Entry 4U5C (X-ray diffraction, 3.69 A resolution); this record covers chains C and D of the 6 polymer chains in the assembly.

== Chain C ==
Protein: Glutamate receptor 2
Source organism: Rattus norvegicus
UniProtKB: P19491 (GRIA2_RAT); aligned to UniProt positions 25-838 over residues 6-824 (the alignment contains insertions or deletions, so no single offset holds)
Amino-acid sequence (814 residues; row label = number of the first residue in the row; note: 5 numbers in that range are skipped by the numbering (no residue carries them; nothing is unmodelled there)):
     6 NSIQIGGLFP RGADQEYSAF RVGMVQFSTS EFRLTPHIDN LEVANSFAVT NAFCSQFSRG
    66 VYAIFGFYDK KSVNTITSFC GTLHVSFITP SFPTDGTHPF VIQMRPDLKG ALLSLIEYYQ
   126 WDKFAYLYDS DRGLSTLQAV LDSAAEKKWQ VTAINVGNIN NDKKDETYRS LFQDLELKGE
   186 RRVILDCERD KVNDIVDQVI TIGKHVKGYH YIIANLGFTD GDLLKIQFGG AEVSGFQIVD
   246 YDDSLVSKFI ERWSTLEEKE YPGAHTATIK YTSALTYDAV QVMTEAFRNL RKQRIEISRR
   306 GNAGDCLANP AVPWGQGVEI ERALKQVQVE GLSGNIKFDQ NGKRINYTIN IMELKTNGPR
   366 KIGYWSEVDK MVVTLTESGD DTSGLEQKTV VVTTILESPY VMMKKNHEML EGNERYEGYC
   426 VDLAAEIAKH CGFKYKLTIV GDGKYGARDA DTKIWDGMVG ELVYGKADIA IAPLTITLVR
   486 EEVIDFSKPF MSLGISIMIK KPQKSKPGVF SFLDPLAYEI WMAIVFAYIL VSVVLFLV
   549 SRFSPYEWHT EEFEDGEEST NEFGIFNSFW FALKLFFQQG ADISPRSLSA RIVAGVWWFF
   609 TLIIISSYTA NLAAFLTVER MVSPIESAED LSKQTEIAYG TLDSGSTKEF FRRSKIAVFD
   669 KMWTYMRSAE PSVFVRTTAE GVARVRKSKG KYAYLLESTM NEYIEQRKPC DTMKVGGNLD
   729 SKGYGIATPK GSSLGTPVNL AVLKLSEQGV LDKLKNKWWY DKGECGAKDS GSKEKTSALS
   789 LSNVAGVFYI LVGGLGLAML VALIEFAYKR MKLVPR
Disordered / not traced: 382-386, 549-591, 775-787, 817-824
Cystine bridges: Cys59-Cys311, Cys718-Cys773
Covalently attached groups: N-acetylglucosamine (NAG) linked to Asn351
Sequence notes: engineered mutation Gly184 (Lys203 in P19491), Glu237 (Asn256 in P19491), Asp385 (Asn406 in P19491), Gln392 (Asn413 in P19491), Asp461 (Asn482 in P19491), Ala528 (Cys549 in P19491), Leu535 (Gly556 in P19491), Glu565 (Ser586 in P19491), Phe577 (Leu598 in P19491), Ala580 (Ser601 in P19491), Lys582 (Gly603 in P19491), Leu583 (Ala604 in P19491), Phe585 (Met606 in P19491), Ala589 (Cys610 in P19491), Ala598 (Gly619 in P19491), Ala602 (Gly623 in P19491), Ala815 (Cys836 in P19491), Arg818 (Ser839 in P19491), Met819 (Arg840 in P19491), Lys820 (Ala841 in P19491), Leu821 (Glu842 in P19491), Val822 (Ala843 in P19491), Pro823 (Lys844 in P19491)
Small-molecule neighbours:
  - fluoro-willardiine (FWD; 2-amino-3-(5-fluoro-2,4-dioxo-3,4-dihydro-2H-pyrimidin-1-yl)-propionic acid): Glu402, Tyr450, Gly451, Pro478, Leu479, Thr480, Arg485, Leu650, Gly653, Ser654, Thr655, Thr686, Tyr702, Leu704, Glu705, Met708, Tyr732
  - FWF (N,N'-[biphenyl-4,4'-diyldi(2R)propane-2,1-diyl]dipropane-2-sulfonamide): Ile481, Lys493, Pro494, Phe495, Met496, Ser497, Ser729, Lys730, Gly731, Val750, Leu751, Ser754
Curated features (UniProtKB/Swiss-Prot):
  - binding site (L-glutamate): Thr482
  - glycosylation: Asn351 (N-linked (GlcNAc...) asparagine)
What the authors report for this chain:
  - mutagenesis - I633A, I633E: decreased signaling
  - mutagenesis - I633A, I633E: unchanged expression

== Chain D ==
Protein: Glutamate receptor 2
Source organism: Rattus norvegicus
UniProtKB: P19491 (GRIA2_RAT); aligned to UniProt positions 25-838 over residues 6-824 (the alignment contains insertions or deletions, so no single offset holds)
Amino-acid sequence (814 residues; row label = number of the first residue in the row; note: 5 numbers in that range are skipped by the numbering (no residue carries them; nothing is unmodelled there)):
     6 NSIQIGGLFP RGADQEYSAF RVGMVQFSTS EFRLTPHIDN LEVANSFAVT NAFCSQFSRG
    66 VYAIFGFYDK KSVNTITSFC GTLHVSFITP SFPTDGTHPF VIQMRPDLKG ALLSLIEYYQ
   126 WDKFAYLYDS DRGLSTLQAV LDSAAEKKWQ VTAINVGNIN NDKKDETYRS LFQDLELKGE
   186 RRVILDCERD KVNDIVDQVI TIGKHVKGYH YIIANLGFTD GDLLKIQFGG AEVSGFQIVD
   246 YDDSLVSKFI ERWSTLEEKE YPGAHTATIK YTSALTYDAV QVMTEAFRNL RKQRIEISRR
   306 GNAGDCLANP AVPWGQGVEI ERALKQVQVE GLSGNIKFDQ NGKRINYTIN IMELKTNGPR
   366 KIGYWSEVDK MVVTLTESGD DTSGLEQKTV VVTTILESPY VMMKKNHEML EGNERYEGYC
   426 VDLAAEIAKH CGFKYKLTIV GDGKYGARDA DTKIWDGMVG ELVYGKADIA IAPLTITLVR
   486 EEVIDFSKPF MSLGISIMIK KPQKSKPGVF SFLDPLAYEI WMAIVFAYIL VSVVLFLVSR
   551 FSPYEWHTEE FEDGEESTNE FGIFNSFWFA LKLFFQQGAD ISPRSLSARI VAGVWWFFTL
   611 IIISSYTANL AAFLTVERMV SPIESAEDLS KQTEIAYGTL DSGSTKEFFR RSKIAVFDKM
   671 WTYMRSAEPS VFVRTTAEGV ARVRKSKGKY AYLLESTMNE YIEQRKPCDT MKVGGNLDSK
   731 GYGIATPKGS SLGTPVNLAV LKLSEQGVLD KLKNKWWYDK GECGAKDSGS KEKTSALSLS
   791 NVAGVFYILV GGLGLAMLVA LIEFAYKRMK LVPR
Disordered / not traced: 382-387, 551-588, 778-784, 815-824
Cystine bridges: Cys59-Cys311, Cys718-Cys773
Covalently attached groups: N-acetylglucosamine (NAG) linked to Asn351
Sequence notes: engineered mutation Gly184 (Lys203 in P19491), Glu237 (Asn256 in P19491), Asp385 (Asn406 in P19491), Gln392 (Asn413 in P19491), Asp461 (Asn482 in P19491), Ala528 (Cys549 in P19491), Leu535 (Gly556 in P19491), Glu565 (Ser586 in P19491), Phe577 (Leu598 in P19491), Ala580 (Ser601 in P19491), Lys582 (Gly603 in P19491), Leu583 (Ala604 in P19491), Phe585 (Met606 in P19491), Ala589 (Cys610 in P19491), Ala598 (Gly619 in P19491), Ala602 (Gly623 in P19491), Ala815 (Cys836 in P19491), Arg818 (Ser839 in P19491), Met819 (Arg840 in P19491), Lys820 (Ala841 in P19491), Leu821 (Glu842 in P19491), Val822 (Ala843 in P19491), Pro823 (Lys844 in P19491)
Small-molecule neighbours:
  - fluoro-willardiine (FWD; 2-amino-3-(5-fluoro-2,4-dioxo-3,4-dihydro-2H-pyrimidin-1-yl)-propionic acid): Glu402, Tyr450, Pro478, Leu479, Thr480, Arg485, Leu650, Gly653, Ser654, Thr655, Thr686, Tyr702, Leu704, Glu705, Met708, Tyr732
  - FWF (N,N'-[biphenyl-4,4'-diyldi(2R)propane-2,1-diyl]dipropane-2-sulfonamide): Ile481, Lys493, Pro494, Phe495, Met496, Ser497, Ser729, Lys730, Gly731, Val750, Leu751, Ser754, Leu759
Curated features (UniProtKB/Swiss-Prot):
  - binding site (L-glutamate): Thr482
  - glycosylation: Asn351 (N-linked (GlcNAc...) asparagine)
What the authors report for this chain:
  - mutagenesis - I633A, I633E: decreased signaling
  - mutagenesis - I633A, I633E: unchanged expression

== How chain C and chain D interact ==
Contacting residue pairs - 95 pairs, chain C then chain D:
  Asn50(C) with Ser83(D), hydrogen bond
  Ser51(C) with Asn79(D); Ser83(D), hydrogen bond (backbone-side chain)
  Phe52(C) with Ser83(D), hydrogen bond (backbone-side chain); Phe84(D), hydrophobic; Thr87(D); Leu88(D), hydrophobic; Cys311(D)
  Thr55(C) with Phe84(D)
  Asn56(C) with Leu312(D), hydrogen bond (side chain-backbone)
  Cys59(C) with Leu312(D), hydrophobic
  Lys76(C) with Asn79(D)
  Asn79(C) with Ser51(D); Lys76(D), hydrogen bond
  Thr80(C) with Thr80(D), hydrogen bond
  Ser83(C) with Asn50(D), hydrogen bond; Ser51(D), hydrogen bond (side chain-backbone); Phe52(D), hydrogen bond (side chain-backbone)
  Phe84(C) with Phe52(D), hydrophobic; Thr55(D)
  Thr87(C) with Phe52(D)
  Tyr133(C) with Gln143(D); Asp147(D)
  Ser135(C) with Gln143(D), hydrogen bond
  Leu139(C) with Leu139(D), hydrophobic; Gln143(D)
  Gln143(C) with Tyr133(D); Leu139(D); Asn160(D)
  Leu146(C) with Leu146(D), hydrophobic; Ala158(D), hydrophobic
  Asp147(C) with Ala158(D)
  Ala150(C) with Thr157(D)
  Ala158(C) with Asp147(D)
  Asn160(C) with Gln143(D)
  Asp310(C) with Leu312(D)
  Cys311(C) with Phe52(D); Leu312(D), hydrophobic
  Leu312(C) with Thr55(D); Asn56(D), hydrogen bond (backbone-side chain); Cys59(D), hydrophobic; Cys311(D), hydrophobic; Leu312(D), hydrophobic
  Asn314(C) with Asn56(D)
  Asp519(C) with Ala786(D)
  Pro520(C) with Ala786(D); Leu787(D), hydrogen bond (backbone-backbone)
  Leu521(C) with Leu787(D), hydrophobic
  Ala522(C) with Leu787(D)
  Glu524(C) with Leu789(D)
  Ile525(C) with Leu787(D), hydrophobic; Ser788(D); Leu789(D), hydrophobic; Val792(D), hydrophobic; Phe796(D)
  Ala528(C) with Phe796(D)
  Ile529(C) with Phe796(D)
  Ala532(C) with Leu799(D), hydrophobic
  Leu535(C) with Leu803(D), hydrophobic
  Val536(C) with Leu803(D), hydrophobic
  Val539(C) with Met807(D), hydrophobic
  Leu542(C) with Met807(D), hydrophobic
  Val543(C) with Ala810(D), hydrophobic; Phe814(D)
  Leu596(C) with Val809(D), hydrophobic
  Ser597(C) with Ala806(D), hydrogen bond (side chain-backbone); Ala810(D)
  Ile600(C) with Gly802(D); Leu805(D), hydrophobic; Ala806(D), hydrophobic
  Val601(C) with Leu803(D), hydrophobic; Ala806(D), hydrophobic
  Val604(C) with Ile798(D); Leu799(D); Leu803(D), hydrophobic
  Trp605(C) with Leu799(D)
  Phe608(C) with Val795(D), hydrophobic; Phe796(D), hydrophobic; Leu799(D), hydrophobic
  Leu610(C) with Ile613(D), hydrophobic
  Ile611(C) with Val795(D), hydrophobic
  Ser614(C) with Tyr616(D); Thr617(D)
  Ser615(C) with Leu787(D)
  Ala618(C) with Thr617(D); Leu620(D), hydrophobic; Ala621(D)
  Asn619(C) with Leu624(D); Leu787(D)
  Ala621(C) with Ala621(D), hydrophobic
  Ala622(C) with Ala621(D); Thr625(D)
  Phe623(C) with Ser785(D); Ala786(D)
  Thr625(C) with Thr625(D)
Other interface residues (no listed pair), chain C (65 interface residues in all): Leu88, His103, Thr157, Asn163, Lys183, Ala316, Trp606, Phe607, Ile612
Other interface residues (no listed pair), chain D (56 interface residues in all): Ala150, Ile159, Asn163, Asp310, Asn314, Trp526, Thr609, Val800

== Overview ==
65 residues of chain C and 56 residues of chain D are in contact; the contacts include 13 hydrogen bonds.
Polar contacts include Asn50(C)-Ser83(D), Ser51(C)-Ser83(D) and Phe52(C)-Ser83(D). Bound to chain C: compound
FWF and fluoro-willardiine. The paper reports that I633A and I633E of chain C reduce signaling; I633A and
I633E of chain D reduce signaling.
Both chains are Glutamate receptor 2 (Rattus norvegicus). Entry 4U5C (Crystal structure of GluA2,
con-ikot-ikot snail toxin, partial agonist FW and postitive modulator (R,R)-2b complex) was determined by
X-ray diffraction together with 4U5B, 4U5D, 4U5E and 4U5F from the same study.
